Entry 6OQW (electron microscopy, 3.10 A resolution); this record covers chains X and a of the 22 polymer chains in the assembly.

[Chain X]
Protein: ATP synthase subunit b
From: Escherichia coli 2-427-07_S4_C3
Reference sequence: A0A073FPT7 (A0A073FPT7_ECOLX); residue numbers follow UniProt; this construct covers 1-156
Amino-acid sequence (156 residues; numbered 1 to 156; the number before each row is that of its first residue):
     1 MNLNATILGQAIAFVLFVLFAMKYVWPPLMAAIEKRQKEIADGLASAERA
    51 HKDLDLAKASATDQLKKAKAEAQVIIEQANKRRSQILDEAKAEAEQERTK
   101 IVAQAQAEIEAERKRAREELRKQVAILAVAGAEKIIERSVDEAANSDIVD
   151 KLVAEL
Disordered / not traced: 154-156
Differences from the reference sequence: conflict Ala21 (Cys in A0A073FPT7)

[Chain a]
Protein: ATP synthase subunit a
From: Escherichia coli
Reference sequence: C3SL77 (C3SL77_ECOLX); residue numbers follow UniProt; this construct covers 1-271
Amino-acid sequence (271 residues; each row starts with the number of its first residue):
     1 MASENMTPQDYIGHHLNNLQLDLRTFSLVDPQNPPATFWTINIDSMFFSV
    51 VLGLLFLVLFRSVAKKATSGVPGKFQTAIELVIGFVNGSVKDMYHGKSKL
   101 IAPLALTIFVWVFLMNLMDLLPIDLLPYIAEHVLGLPALRVVPSADVNVT
   151 LSMALGVFILILFYSIKMKGIGGFTKELTLQPFNHWAFIPVNLILEGVSL
   201 LSKPVSLGLRLFGNMYAGELIFILIAGLLPWWSQWILNVPWAIFHILIIT
   251 LQAFIFMVLTIVYLSMASEEH
Disordered / not traced: 1-3, 270-271

[How chain X and chain a interact]
Contacting residue pairs - 60 pairs, chain X then chain a:
  Met1(X) with Val147(a); Tyr216(a), hydrophobic
  Asn2(X) with Gln20(a); Asn148(a), hydrogen bond (backbone-side chain)
  Leu3(X) with Asn148(a)
  Asn4(X) with Phe38(a); Thr40(a), hydrogen bond (side chain-backbone); Ile41(a); Asn42(a); Asn148(a), hydrogen bond (backbone-side chain)
  Ala5(X) with Leu23(a), hydrophobic; Phe38(a), hydrogen bond (backbone-backbone); Trp39(a), hydrophobic
  Thr6(X) with Ile41(a); Asn42(a), hydrogen bond (side chain-backbone)
  Ile7(X) with Asn148(a); Ser152(a), hydrogen bond (backbone-side chain); Leu155(a), hydrophobic
  Gly9(X) with Met46(a)
  Gln10(X) with Met46(a); Ser49(a), hydrogen bond; Trp111(a); Ser152(a)
  Ala11(X) with Ser152(a), hydrogen bond (backbone-side chain)
  Ala13(X) with Val50(a), hydrophobic
  Phe14(X) with Leu104(a), hydrophobic; Trp111(a), hydrophobic; Met153(a), hydrophobic
  Phe17(X) with Val50(a); Gly53(a); Leu54(a), hydrophobic; Leu57(a), hydrophobic; Thr107(a); Trp111(a), hydrophobic
  Val18(X) with Leu100(a), hydrophobic; Leu104(a), hydrophobic; Thr107(a)
  Ala21(X) with Leu57(a); Thr107(a)
  Met22(X) with Leu100(a), hydrophobic; Pro103(a), hydrophobic
  Tyr24(X) with Arg61(a), hydrogen bond (backbone-side chain)
  Val25(X) with Leu57(a), hydrophobic; Phe60(a), hydrophobic
  Trp26(X) with Ile83(a), hydrophobic; Ala102(a), hydrophobic; Leu106(a), hydrophobic
  Pro28(X) with Ala64(a), hydrophobic
  Leu29(X) with Ala64(a), hydrophobic; Ile83(a), hydrophobic
  Met30(X) with Ile83(a), hydrophobic; Asn87(a)
  Ile33(X) with Glu80(a); Ile83(a), hydrophobic
  Lys35(X) with Ser69(a)
  Arg36(X) with Thr68(a), hydrogen bond (side chain-backbone); Ser69(a), hydrogen bond (side chain-backbone); Gly70(a), hydrogen bond (side chain-backbone); Pro72(a); Glu80(a), salt bridge
Also at the interface, not in a pair above, chain X (27 interface residues in all): Phe20, Ala32
Also at the interface, not in a pair above, chain a (43 interface residues in all): Val63, Ala67, Ile79, Val86, Lys99, Val149, Leu151

[Overview]
Chain X and chain a form an interface of 27 and 43 residues respectively; the contacts include 12 hydrogen
bonds and 1 salt bridge. Polar pairs include Arg36(X)-Glu80(a), Asn2(X)-Asn148(a) and Asn4(X)-Thr40(a).
Here chain X is ATP synthase subunit b (Escherichia coli 2-427-07_S4_C3) and chain a is ATP synthase subunit a
(Escherichia coli). Entry 6OQW (E. coli ATP synthase State 3a) was determined by electron microscopy,
deposited together with 6OQR, 6OQS, 6OQT, 6OQU, 6OQV, 6PQV and 3 further entries.
